8QJX - chains E and A of the 5 polymer chains in the assembly; structure by electron microscopy, 3.30 A resolution.

[Chain E]
Protein: Desmoglein-2
Source organism: Homo sapiens
Reference sequence: Q14126 (DSG2_HUMAN); residues -48 to 1069 here correspond to UniProt positions 1-1118 (UniProt number = residue number + 49)
Amino-acid sequence (1118 residues; row label = number of the first residue in the row; numbers below 1 keep their minus sign (Met-48 is residue -48)):
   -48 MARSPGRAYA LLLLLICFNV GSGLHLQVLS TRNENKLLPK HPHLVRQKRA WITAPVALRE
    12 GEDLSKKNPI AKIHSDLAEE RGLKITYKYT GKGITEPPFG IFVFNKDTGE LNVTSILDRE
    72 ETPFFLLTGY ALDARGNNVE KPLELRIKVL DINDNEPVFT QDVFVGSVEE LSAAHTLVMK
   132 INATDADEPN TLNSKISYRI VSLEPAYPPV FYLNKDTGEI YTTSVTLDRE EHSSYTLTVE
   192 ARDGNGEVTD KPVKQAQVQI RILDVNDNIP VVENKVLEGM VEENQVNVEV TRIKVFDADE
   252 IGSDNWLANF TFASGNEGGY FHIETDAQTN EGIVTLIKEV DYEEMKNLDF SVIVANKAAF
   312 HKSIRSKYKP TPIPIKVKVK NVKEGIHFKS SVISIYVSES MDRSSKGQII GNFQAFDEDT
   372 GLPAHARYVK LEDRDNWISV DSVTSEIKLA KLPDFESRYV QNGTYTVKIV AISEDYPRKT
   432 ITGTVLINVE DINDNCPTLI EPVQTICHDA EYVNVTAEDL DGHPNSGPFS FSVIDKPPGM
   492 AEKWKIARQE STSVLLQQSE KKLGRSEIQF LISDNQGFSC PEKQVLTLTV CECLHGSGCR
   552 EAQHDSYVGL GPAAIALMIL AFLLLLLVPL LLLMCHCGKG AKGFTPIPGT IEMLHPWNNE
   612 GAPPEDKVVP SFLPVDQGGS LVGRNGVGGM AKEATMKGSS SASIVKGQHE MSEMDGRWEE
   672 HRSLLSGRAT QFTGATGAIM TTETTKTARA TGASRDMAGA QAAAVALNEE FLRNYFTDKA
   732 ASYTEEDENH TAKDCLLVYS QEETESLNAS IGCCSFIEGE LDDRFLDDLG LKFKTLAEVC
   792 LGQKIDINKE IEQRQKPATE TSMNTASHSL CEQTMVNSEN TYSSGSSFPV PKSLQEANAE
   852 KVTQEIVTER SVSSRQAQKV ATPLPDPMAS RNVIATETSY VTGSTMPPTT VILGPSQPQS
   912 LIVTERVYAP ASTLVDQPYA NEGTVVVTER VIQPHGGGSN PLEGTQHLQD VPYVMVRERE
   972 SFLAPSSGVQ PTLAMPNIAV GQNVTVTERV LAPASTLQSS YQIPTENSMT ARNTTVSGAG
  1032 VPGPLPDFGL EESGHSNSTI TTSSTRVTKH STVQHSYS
Unresolved in the structure: -48 to 109, 136-146, 195-204, 333-1069

[Chain A]
Protein: Fiber protein
Source organism: Human adenovirus 11
Reference sequence: P35774 (SPIKE_ADE1P); residues 1-325 here = UniProt positions 1-325
Amino-acid sequence (325 residues; each row starts with the number of its first residue):
     1 MTKRVRLSDS FNPVYPYEDE STSQHPFINP GFISPNGFTQ SPNGVLTLKC LTPLTTTGGS
    61 LQLKVGGGLT VDDTNGFLKE NISATTPLVK TGHSIGLPLG AGLGTNENKL CIKLGQGLTF
   121 NSNNICIDDN INTLWTGVNP TEANCQIMNS SESNDCKLIL TLVKTGALVT AFVYVIGVSN
   181 NFNMLTTHRN INFTAELFFD STGNLLTRLS SLKTPLNHKS GQNMATGAIT NAKGFMPSTT
   241 AYPFNDNSRE KENYIYGTCY YTASDRTAFP IDISVMLNRR AINDETSYCI RITWSWNTGD
   301 APEVQTSATT LVTSPFTFYY IREDD
Unresolved in the structure: 1-128

[Interface between chain E and chain A]
Contacting residue pairs (18; chain E residue first):
  Ser123(E) - Asn192(A)
  Ala124(E) - Asn192(A)
  Ala125(E) - Asn192(A)  hydrogen bond (backbone-side chain)
  His126(E) - Asn149(A)  hydrogen bond
  Pro159(E) - His188(A)
  Pro160(E) - Met184(A)  hydrophobic
  Tyr163(E) - Ser150(A)
  Ser175(E) - Met148(A)
  Ser175(E) - Leu185(A)
  Ser175(E) - Asn190(A)
  Ser175(E) - Ile191(A)
  Ser175(E) - Asn192(A)  hydrogen bond (backbone-backbone)
  Val176(E) - His188(A)
  Val176(E) - Asn190(A)
  Val176(E) - Ile191(A)  hydrophobic
  Thr177(E) - Asn190(A)  hydrogen bond (backbone-backbone)
  Thr177(E) - Asn192(A)  hydrogen bond
  Glu182(E) - Arg189(A)  salt bridge
Also at the interface, not in a pair above, chain E (14 interface residues in all): Leu122, Tyr158, Thr174
Also at the interface, not in a pair above, chain A (12 interface residues in all): Phe193, Asn297
The authors on this interface:
  - interface residues, chain E: Ala125(E), Ser175(E), Thr177(E)
  - interface residues, chain A: Asn190(A), Asn192(A)
  - hot spots on chain A (mutagenesis) - D265A (KD = 7.218 x 10-5): decreased binding to Desmoglein-2 (chain E)

[In short]
14 residues of chain E and 12 residues of chain A are in contact; the contacts include 5 hydrogen bonds and 1
salt bridge. Polar contacts include Glu182(E)-Arg189(A), Ala125(E)-Asn192(A) and His126(E)-Asn149(A). The
paper reports that D265A of chain A reduces binding to Desmoglein-2 (chain E); interface residues Ala125(E),
Ser175(E) and Asn190(A) among others.
Chain E is Desmoglein-2 (Homo sapiens) and chain A is Fiber protein (Human adenovirus 11); the structure,
Human Adenovirus type 11 fiber knob in complex with two copies of its cell receptor, Desmoglein-2, was
determined by electron microscopy together with 8QJY and 8QK3 from the same study.
